PDB entry 8B9C | electron microscopy, 4.60 A resolution (low resolution: residue-level contacts below are approximate; hydrogen-bond / salt-bridge calls are withheld) | chains R and Y of the 20 polymer chains in the assembly

== Chain R ==
Molecule: Lagging strand
Sequence (106 nucleotides; numbered -44 to 61; the number before each row is that of its first residue; numbers below 1 keep their minus sign (DT-44 is residue -44)):
   -44 TTTTTTTTTT TTTTTTTTTT TTTTTTTTTT TTTTTTTTTT TTTTTTTTTT TTTTTTTTTT
    16 ACACACTCTC CAATTCTCTA ATCACTTACC ATCACTTCCT ACTCTA
Not modelled in the structure: -44 to 15, 37-61

== Chain Y ==
Molecule: Chromosome segregation in meiosis protein 3
Source organism: Saccharomyces cerevisiae
UniProt: Q04659 (CSM3_YEAST); numbering as in UniProt (aligned over 1-317)
Chain sequence (319 residues; numbered -1 to 317; the number before each row is that of its first residue; numbers below 1 keep their minus sign (Gly-1 is residue -1)):
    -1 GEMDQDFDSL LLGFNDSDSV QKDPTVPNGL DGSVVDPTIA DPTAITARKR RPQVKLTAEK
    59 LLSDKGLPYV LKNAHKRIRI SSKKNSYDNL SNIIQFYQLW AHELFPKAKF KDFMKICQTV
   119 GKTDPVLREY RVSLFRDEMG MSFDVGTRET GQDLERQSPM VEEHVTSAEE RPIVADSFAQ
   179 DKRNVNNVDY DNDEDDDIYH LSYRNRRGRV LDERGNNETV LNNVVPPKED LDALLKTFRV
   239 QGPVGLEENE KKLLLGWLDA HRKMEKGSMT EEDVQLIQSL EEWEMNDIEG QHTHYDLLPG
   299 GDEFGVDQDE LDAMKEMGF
Not modelled in the structure: -1 to 46, 139-317
Construct notes: expression tag (-1 to 0)

== Interface between chain R and chain Y ==
Contacting residue pairs (6; chain R residue first):
  DC26(R) with Arg48(Y)
  DA27(R) with Lys47(Y); Arg48(Y)
  DA28(R) with Gln51(Y); Lys53(Y)
  DT29(R) with Lys53(Y)

== Overview ==
Chain R and chain Y each contribute 4 residues to their interface.
Chain R is Lagging strand and chain Y is Chromosome segregation in meiosis protein 3 (Saccharomyces
cerevisiae); the structure, S. cerevisiae pol alpha - replisome complex, was determined by electron
microscopy, deposited together with 8B9A and 8B9B.
